Entry 7NH5 (X-ray diffraction, 1.90 A resolution); this record covers chain A.

Chain A:
Protein: RAC-alpha serine/threonine-protein kinase
Organism: Homo sapiens
Notes: EC 2.7.11.1
Reference sequence: P31749 (AKT1_HUMAN); residue numbers follow UniProt; this construct covers 2-446
Sequence (446 residues; row label = number of the first residue in the row):
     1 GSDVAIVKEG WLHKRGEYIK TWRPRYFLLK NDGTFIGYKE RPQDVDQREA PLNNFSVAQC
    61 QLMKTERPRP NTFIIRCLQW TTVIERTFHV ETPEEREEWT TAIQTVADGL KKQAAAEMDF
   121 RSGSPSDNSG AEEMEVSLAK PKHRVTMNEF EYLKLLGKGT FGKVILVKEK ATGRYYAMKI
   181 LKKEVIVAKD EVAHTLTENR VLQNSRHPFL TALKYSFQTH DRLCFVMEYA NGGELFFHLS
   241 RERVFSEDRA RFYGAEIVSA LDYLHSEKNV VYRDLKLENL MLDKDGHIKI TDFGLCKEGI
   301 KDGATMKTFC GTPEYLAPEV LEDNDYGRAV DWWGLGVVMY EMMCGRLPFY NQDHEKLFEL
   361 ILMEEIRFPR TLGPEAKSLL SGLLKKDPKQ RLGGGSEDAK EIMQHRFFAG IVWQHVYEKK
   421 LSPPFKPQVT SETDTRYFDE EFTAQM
Not modelled in the structure: 1-2, 45-48, 113-143, 187-203, 302-308, 445-446
Disulfide bonds: Cys60-Cys77
Construct notes: expression tag (1); engineered mutation Ala114 (Glu in P31749), Ala115 (Glu in P31749), Ala116 (Glu in P31749)
Ligand contacts: UC8 (N-methyl-6-[4-[[4-[2-oxidanylidene-6-(propanoylamino)-3H-benzimidazol-1-yl]piperidin-1-yl]methyl]phenyl]-5-phenyl-pyridine-3-carboxamide): Glu17, Tyr18, Asn54, Gln79, Trp80, Thr82, Val83, Ile84, Glu85, Phe161, Asn204, Ser205, Leu210, Thr211, Leu264, Lys268, Val270, Val271, Tyr272, Arg273, Asp274, Ile290, Thr291, Asp292, Leu295, Cys296, Lys297, Glu298, Cys310, Gly311, Tyr326
UniProt features mapped onto this chain:
  - active site: Asp274 (Proton acceptor)
  - binding site (1D-myo-inositol 1,3,4,5-tetrakisphosphate): Lys14 to Ile19, Arg23 to Arg25, Asn53, Arg86
  - binding site (ATP): Leu156 to Val164, Lys179
  - modified residue: Lys14 (N6-acetyllysine), Lys20 (N6-acetyllysine), Ser124 (Phosphoserine), Ser126 (Phosphoserine), Ser129 (Phosphoserine), Tyr176 (Phosphotyrosine), Thr308 (Phosphothreonine)
  - glycosylation: Ser126 (O-linked (GlcNAc) serine), Ser129 (O-linked (GlcNAc) serine), Thr305 (O-linked (GlcNAc) threonine), Thr312 (O-linked (GlcNAc) threonine)
  - cross-link: Lys284 (Glycyl lysine isopeptide (Lys-Gly) (interchain with G-Cter in ubiquitin))
  - natural variant: Glu17 (E17K: In PROTEUSS and breast cancer), Arg25 (R25C: In CWS6), Thr435 (T435P: In CWS6)
  - mutagenesis: Lys8 (K8R: Substantial reduction of ubiquitination, phosphorylation at T-308 and S-473, AKT activation as well as IGF1-induced membrane recruitment ...), Lys14 (K14A: Impairs interaction with PtdIns(3,4,5)P3 and PtdIns(3,4)P2 ...), Glu17 (E17K: Loss of membrane localization; when associated with Q-20), Lys20 (K20Q: Substantial reduction of phosphorylation at T-308 and S-473, reduced AKT activation, and reduced binding to PIP3 as well as IGF1-induced membrane recruitment. Loss of membrane localization ...), Arg25 (R25A: Impairs interaction with PtdIns(3,4,5)P3 and PtdIns(3,4)P2), Arg76 to Leu78 (Abolished binding to cyclin-A, preventing phosphorylation by CDK2), Arg86 (R86A: Impairs interaction with PtdIns(3,4,5)P3 and PtdIns(3,4)P2), Tyr176 (Y176F: Significant loss of interaction with TNK2. Loss of membrane localization. Significant reduction in phosphorylation on Ser-473), Lys179 (K179M: Abolished serine/threonine-protein kinase activity), Arg273 to Leu275 (Abolished binding to cyclin-A, preventing phosphorylation by CDK2), Thr305 (T305A: Reduces O-GlcNAc levels; Reduces O-GlcNAc levels even more; when associated with A-312; T305Y: Abolishes phosphorylation at Thr-308), Thr308 (T308D: 5-fold activation and 18-fold activation; when associated with D-473), 1 further mutagenesis entry in UniProt
From the paper describing this entry:
  - binding site for UC8: Trp80, Leu210, Leu264, Lys268, Tyr272, Ile290, Cys296

Summary:
Chain A binds compound UC8. UniProt lists active-site residue Asp274, 11 residues binding 1D-myo-inositol
1,3,4,5-tetrakisphosphate, 10 ATP-binding residues and 17 mutagenesis sites. The paper reports a binding site
for UC8 at Trp80, Leu210 and Leu264 among others.
Chain A is RAC-alpha serine/threonine-protein kinase (Homo sapiens); the structure, Co-Crystal Structure of
Akt1 in Complex with Covalent-Allosteric Akt Inhibitor 6, was determined by X-ray diffraction together with
7NH4 from the same study.
